PDB entry 7PEW | electron microscopy, 4.60 A resolution (low resolution: residue-level contacts below are approximate; hydrogen-bond / salt-bridge calls are withheld) | chains C and I of the 10 polymer chains in the assembly

== Chain C ==
Protein: Histone H2A type 1-B/E
From: Homo sapiens
UniProt: P04908 (H2A1B_HUMAN); residues 0-129 here correspond to UniProt positions 1-130 (UniProt number = residue number + 1)
Amino-acid sequence (147 residues; row label = number of the first residue in the row; numbers below 1 keep their minus sign (His-17 is residue -17)):
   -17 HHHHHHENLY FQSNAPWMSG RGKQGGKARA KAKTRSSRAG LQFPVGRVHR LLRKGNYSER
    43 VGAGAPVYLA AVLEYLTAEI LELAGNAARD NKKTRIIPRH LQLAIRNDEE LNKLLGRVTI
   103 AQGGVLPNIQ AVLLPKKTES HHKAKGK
Unresolved in the structure: -17 to 9, 119-129
Sequence notes: expression tag (-17 to -1)
Swiss-Prot annotation at these positions:
  - modified residue: Ser1 (N-acetylserine), Arg3 (Citrulline), Lys5 (N6-(2-hydroxyisobutyryl)lysine), Lys9 (N6-(2-hydroxyisobutyryl)lysine), Lys13 (N6-(beta-hydroxybutyryl)lysine), Lys36 (N6-(2-hydroxyisobutyryl)lysine), Lys74 (N6-(2-hydroxyisobutyryl)lysine), Lys75 (N6-(2-hydroxyisobutyryl)lysine), Lys95 (N6-(2-hydroxyisobutyryl)lysine), Gln104 (N5-methylglutamine), Lys118 (N6-(2-hydroxyisobutyryl)lysine), Lys119 (N6-crotonyllysine), Thr120 (Phosphothreonine), Lys125 (N6-crotonyllysine)
  - cross-link (Glycyl lysine isopeptide (Lys-Gly)): Lys13 (interchain with G-Cter in ubiquitin), Lys15 (interchain with G-Cter in ubiquitin), Lys119 (interchain with G-Cter in ubiquitin)

== Chain I ==
Molecule: 176-nt DNA strand
From: synthetic construct
Sequence (176 nucleotides; numbered 3 to 178; the number before each row is that of its first residue):
     3 TCCGGATCCC CTGGAGAATC CCGGTGCCGA GGCCGCTCAA TTGGTCGTAG ACAGCTCTAG
    63 CACCGCTTAA ACGCACGTAC GCGCTGTCCC CCGCGTTTTA ACCGCCAAGG GGATTACTCC
   123 CTAGTCTCCA GGCACGTGTC ACATATATAC ATCCTGTTCC AGTGCCGGAC CCGAGC

== Chain C / chain I interface ==
Residue-residue contacts (16):
  Ala12(C) with DT44(I); DG45(I)
  Lys13(C) with DT44(I)
  Ala14(C) with DT44(I)
  Lys15(C) with DT43(I); DT44(I)
  Thr16(C) with DT43(I)
  Arg17(C) with DT43(I)
  Arg20(C) with DT44(I)
  Gly28(C) with DA42(I)
  Arg29(C) with DA42(I)
  Arg32(C) with DA41(I); DA42(I)
  Arg35(C) with DA42(I)
  Arg42(C) with DG49(I)
  Arg77(C) with DA32(I)
Also at the interface, not in a pair above, chain C (14 interface residues in all): Arg11

== Summary ==
14 residues of chain C and 7 residues of chain I are in contact.
Here chain C is Histone H2A type 1-B/E (Homo sapiens) and chain I is a 176-nt DNA strand (synthetic
construct). Entry 7PEW (Nucleosome 1 of the 4x177 nucleosome array containing H1) was determined by electron
microscopy together with 7PET, 7PEU, 7PEV, 7PEX, 7PEY, 7PEZ and 16 further entries from the same study.
